Entry 1IUO (X-ray diffraction, 2.00 A resolution); this record covers chain A.

[Chain A]
Molecule: meta-Cleavage product hydrolase
Organism: Pseudomonas fluorescens
Notes: EC 3.7.1.9
UniProt: P96965 (P96965_PSEFL); residue numbers follow UniProt; this construct covers 1-282
Chain sequence (282 residues; numbered 1 to 282; the number before each row is that of its first residue):
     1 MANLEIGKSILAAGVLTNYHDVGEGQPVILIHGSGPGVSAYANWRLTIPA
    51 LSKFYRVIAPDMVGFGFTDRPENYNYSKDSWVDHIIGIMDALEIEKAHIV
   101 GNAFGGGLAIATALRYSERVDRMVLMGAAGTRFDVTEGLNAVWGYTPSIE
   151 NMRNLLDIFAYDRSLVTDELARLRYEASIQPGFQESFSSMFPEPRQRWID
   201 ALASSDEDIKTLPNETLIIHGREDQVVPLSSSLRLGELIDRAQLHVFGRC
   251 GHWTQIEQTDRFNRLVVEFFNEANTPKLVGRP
Unresolved in the structure: 1-2, 275-282
Construct notes: engineered mutation Ala103 (Ser in P96965)
From the paper describing this entry:
  - specificity-determining residues: Ala129, Ile199, Val227 (proposed by the authors, not directly observed)

[Overview]
From the paper: specificity determinants Ala129, Ile199 and Val227.
Chain A is meta-Cleavage product hydrolase (Pseudomonas fluorescens); the structure, meta-Cleavage product
hydrolase from Pseudomonas fluorescens IP01 (CumD) S103A mutant complexed with acetates, was determined by
X-ray diffraction, deposited together with 1IUN and 1IUP.
